PDB entry 5W64 | electron microscopy, 4.20 A resolution (low resolution: residue-level contacts below are approximate; hydrogen-bond / salt-bridge calls are withheld) | chains B and T of the 20 polymer chains in the assembly

Chain B:
Molecule: DNA-directed RNA polymerase I subunit RPA135
From: Saccharomyces cerevisiae (strain ATCC 204508 / S288c)
Notes: EC 2.7.7.6
Reference sequence: P22138 (RPA2_YEAST); numbering as in UniProt (aligned over 1-1203)
Amino-acid sequence (1203 residues; each row starts with the number of its first residue):
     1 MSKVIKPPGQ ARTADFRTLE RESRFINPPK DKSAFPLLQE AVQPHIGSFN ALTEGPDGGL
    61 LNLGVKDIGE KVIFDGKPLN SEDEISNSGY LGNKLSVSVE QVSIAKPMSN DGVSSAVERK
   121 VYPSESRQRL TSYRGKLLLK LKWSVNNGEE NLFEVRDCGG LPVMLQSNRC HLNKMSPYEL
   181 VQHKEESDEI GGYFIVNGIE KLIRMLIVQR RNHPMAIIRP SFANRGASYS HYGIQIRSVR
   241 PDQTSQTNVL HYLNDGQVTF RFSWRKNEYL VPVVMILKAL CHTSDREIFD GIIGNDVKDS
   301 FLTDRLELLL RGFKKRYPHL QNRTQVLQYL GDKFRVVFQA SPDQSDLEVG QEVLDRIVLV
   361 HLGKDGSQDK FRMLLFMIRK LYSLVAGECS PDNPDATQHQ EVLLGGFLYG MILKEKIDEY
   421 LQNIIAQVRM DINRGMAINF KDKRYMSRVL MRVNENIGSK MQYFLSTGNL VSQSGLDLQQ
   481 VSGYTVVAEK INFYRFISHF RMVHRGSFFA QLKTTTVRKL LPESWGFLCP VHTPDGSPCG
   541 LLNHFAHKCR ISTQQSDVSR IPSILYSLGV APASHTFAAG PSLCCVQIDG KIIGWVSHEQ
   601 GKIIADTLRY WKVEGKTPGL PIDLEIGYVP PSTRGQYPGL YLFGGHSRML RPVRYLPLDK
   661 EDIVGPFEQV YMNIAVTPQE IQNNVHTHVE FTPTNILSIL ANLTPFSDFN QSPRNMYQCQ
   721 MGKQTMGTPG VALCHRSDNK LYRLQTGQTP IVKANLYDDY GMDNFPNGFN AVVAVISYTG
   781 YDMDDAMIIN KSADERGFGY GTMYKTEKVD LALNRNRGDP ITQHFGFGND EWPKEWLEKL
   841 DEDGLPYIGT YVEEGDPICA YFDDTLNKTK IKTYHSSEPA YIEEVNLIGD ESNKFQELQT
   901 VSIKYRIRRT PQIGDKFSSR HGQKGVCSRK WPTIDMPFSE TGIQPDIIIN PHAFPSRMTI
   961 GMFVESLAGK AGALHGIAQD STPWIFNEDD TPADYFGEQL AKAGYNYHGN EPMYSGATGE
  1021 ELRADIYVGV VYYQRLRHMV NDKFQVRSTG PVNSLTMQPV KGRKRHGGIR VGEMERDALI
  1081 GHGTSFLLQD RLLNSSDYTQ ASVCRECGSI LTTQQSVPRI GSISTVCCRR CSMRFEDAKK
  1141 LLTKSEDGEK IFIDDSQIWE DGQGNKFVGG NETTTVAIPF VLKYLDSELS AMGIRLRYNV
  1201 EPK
Disordered / not traced: 1-11, 81-85, 1144-1145, 1197-1203
Covalent attachments: covalent link Phe74-Leu91; covalent link Lys77-Gly92; covalent link Leu811-Gln899
Bound ions: Zn2+: Cys1104, Cys1107, Cys1128, Cys1131
UniProt features mapped onto this chain:
  - zinc finger: Cys1104 to Cys1131 (C4-type)
  - modified residue: Ser2 (N-acetylserine), Ser81 (Phosphoserine), Ser1156 (Phosphoserine)
  - mutagenesis: Cys1104 (C1104A: No effect; when associated with A-1107; A-1128 and A-1131), Cys1107 (C1107A: Lethal. Abolishes recruitment of RPA1 to Pol I. No effect; when associated with A-1104; A-1128 and A-1131), Cys1127 (C1127R: Responsible of suppression of RPA190-5 and RPA190-1 mutations), Cys1128 (C1128A: No effect; when associated with A-1104; A-1107 and A-1131), Cys1131 (C1131A: No effect; when associated with A-1104; A-1107 and A-1128)

Chain T:
Molecule: template strand DNA
Sequence (54 nucleotides; numbered 1 to 54; the number before each row is that of its first residue):
     1 TGTCTTCAAC TGCTTTCGCA TGAAGTACCT CCCAACTACT TTTCCTCACA CTTG

Chain B / chain T interface:
Pairs across the interface (45):
  Asn423(B) with DA27(T)
  Gln427(B) with DC28(T)
  Met430(B) with DC28(T)
  Arg452(B) with DA27(T); DC28(T)
  Val453(B) with DA27(T)
  Asn454(B) with DT26(T); DA27(T)
  Glu455(B) with DT26(T)
  Asn456(B) with DT26(T)
  Ile457(B) with DT26(T)
  Ser459(B) with DT26(T)
  Lys460(B) with DT26(T)
  Tyr463(B) with DG25(T)
  Phe464(B) with DG25(T)
  Thr467(B) with DG25(T)
  Asn469(B) with DG25(T)
  Lys740(B) with DA20(T); DT21(T)
  Lys805(B) with DT21(T)
  Arg817(B) with DC32(T); DC33(T)
  Lys894(B) with DA34(T)
  Asp1042(B) with DA20(T)
  Lys1043(B) with DC19(T); DA20(T)
  Gln1045(B) with DG18(T); DC19(T)
  Lys1061(B) with DC19(T)
  Gly1062(B) with DC19(T)
  Arg1063(B) with DC19(T); DA20(T)
  Lys1064(B) with DA20(T); DT21(T); DG22(T)
  Arg1065(B) with DG22(T)
  Gly1068(B) with DG18(T)
  Ile1069(B) with DG18(T)
  Arg1070(B) with DC17(T); DG18(T)
  Val1071(B) with DC17(T)
  Gly1072(B) with DC17(T)
  Glu1073(B) with DC17(T)
  Met1074(B) with DT16(T)
  Glu1075(B) with DC17(T)
Interface residues without a listed pair, chain B (37 interface residues in all): Ser115, Asn739
Interface residues without a listed pair, chain T (17 interface residues in all): DC29, DC31, DC36

Summary:
The interface between chain B and chain T involves 37 residues on one side and 17 on the other. Cys1104(B),
Cys1107(B), Cys1128(B) and Cys1131(B) coordinate Zn2+. From UniProt: 5 mutagenesis sites on chain B.
Chain B is DNA-directed RNA polymerase I subunit RPA135 (Saccharomyces cerevisiae (strain ATCC 204508 /
S288c)) and chain T is template strand DNA; the structure, RNA Polymerase I Initial Transcribing Complex State
1, was determined by electron microscopy together with 5W65, 5W5Y and 5W66 from the same study.
